1TF4 - chain A; structure by X-ray diffraction, 1.90 A resolution.

# Chain A
Molecule: T. fusca endo/exo-cellulase E4 catalytic domain and cellulose-binding domain
From: Thermobifida fusca
Notes: EC 3.2.1.4; fragment: catalytic domain and cellulose-binding domain
UniProt: P26221 (GUN4_THEFU); residues 1-605 here correspond to UniProt positions 47-651 (UniProt number = residue number + 46)
Amino-acid sequence (605 residues; numbered 1 to 605; the number before each row is that of its first residue):
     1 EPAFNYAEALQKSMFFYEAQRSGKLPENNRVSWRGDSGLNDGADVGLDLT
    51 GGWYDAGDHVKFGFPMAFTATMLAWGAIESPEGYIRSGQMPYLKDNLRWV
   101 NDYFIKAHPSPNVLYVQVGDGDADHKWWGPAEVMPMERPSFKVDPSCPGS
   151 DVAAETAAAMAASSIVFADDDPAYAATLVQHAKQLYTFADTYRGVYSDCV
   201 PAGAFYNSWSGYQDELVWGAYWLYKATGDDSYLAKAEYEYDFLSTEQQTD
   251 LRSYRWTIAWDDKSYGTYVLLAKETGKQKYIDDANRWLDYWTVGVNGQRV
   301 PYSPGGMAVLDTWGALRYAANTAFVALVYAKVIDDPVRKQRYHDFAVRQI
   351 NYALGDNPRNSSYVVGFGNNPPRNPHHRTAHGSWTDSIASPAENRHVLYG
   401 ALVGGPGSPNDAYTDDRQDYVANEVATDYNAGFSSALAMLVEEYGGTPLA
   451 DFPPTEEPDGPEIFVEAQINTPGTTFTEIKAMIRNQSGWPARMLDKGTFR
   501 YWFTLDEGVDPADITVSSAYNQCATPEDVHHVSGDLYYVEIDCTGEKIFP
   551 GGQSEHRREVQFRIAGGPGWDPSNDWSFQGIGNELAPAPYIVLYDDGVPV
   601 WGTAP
Curated features (UniProtKB/Swiss-Prot):
  - active site: Asp58 (Nucleophile), His376, His381, Asp415, Glu424
Disulfide bonds: Cys147-Cys199, Cys523-Cys543
Ion coordination: Ca2+ site 1: Ser210, Gly211, Asp214, Glu215, Asp261; Ca2+ site 2: Thr504, Asp506, Asp571, Asn574, Asp575

# Summary
Ser210, Gly211, Asp214, Glu215 and Asp261 form the Ca2+ site 1. The Ca2+ site 2 is built by Thr504, Asp506,
Asp571, Asn574 and Asp575. Curated annotation (UniProt) lists 5 active-site residues.
Chain A is T. fusca endo/exo-cellulase E4 catalytic domain and cellulose-binding domain (Thermobifida fusca);
the structure, Endo/exocellulase from thermomonospora, was determined by X-ray diffraction together with 3TF4
and 4TF4 from the same study.
